7LS0 - chains A and C; structure by X-ray diffraction, 3.05 A resolution.

== Chain A (and C) ==
Name: ALK tyrosine kinase receptor fused with ALK and LTK ligand 2
From: Homo sapiens
Notes: EC 2.7.10.1; fragment: Glycine-rich domain residues 678-1030 fused with ALK and LTK ligand 2 residues 85-152; chain C of this document is another copy of the same molecule, construct and numbering; everything in this record applies to it too
UniProt: chimeric construct of Q9UM73, Q6UX46: residues 678-1030 from Q9UM73 (ALK_HUMAN) positions 678-1030 (same numbers); residues 1046-1113 from Q6UX46 positions 85-152 (UniProt number = residue number - 961)
Chain sequence (451 residues; row label = number of the first residue in the row):
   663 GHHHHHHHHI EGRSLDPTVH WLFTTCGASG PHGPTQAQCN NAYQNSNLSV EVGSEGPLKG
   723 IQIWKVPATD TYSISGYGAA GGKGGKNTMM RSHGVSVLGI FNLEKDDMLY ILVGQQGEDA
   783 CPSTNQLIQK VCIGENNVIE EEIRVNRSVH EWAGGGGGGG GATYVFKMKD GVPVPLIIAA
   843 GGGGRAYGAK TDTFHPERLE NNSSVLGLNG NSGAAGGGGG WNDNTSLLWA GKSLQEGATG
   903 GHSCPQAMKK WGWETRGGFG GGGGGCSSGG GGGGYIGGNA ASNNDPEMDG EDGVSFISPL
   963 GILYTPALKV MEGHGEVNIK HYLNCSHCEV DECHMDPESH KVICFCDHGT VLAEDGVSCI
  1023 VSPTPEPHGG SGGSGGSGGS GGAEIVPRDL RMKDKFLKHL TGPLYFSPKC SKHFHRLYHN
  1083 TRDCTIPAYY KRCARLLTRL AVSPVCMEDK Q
Not modelled in the structure: 663-680, 986-1052, 1109-1113 (chain C: 663-679, 987-1053, 1109-1113)
Construct notes: expression tag (663-677); linker (1031-1045)
Disulfides: Cys-688/Cys-701, Cys-783/Cys-794, Cys-906/Cys-928, Cys-1072/Cys-1108, Cys-1086/Cys-1095
Curated features (UniProtKB/Swiss-Prot):
  - region: Cys-987 to Pro-1025 (EGF-like)
  - glycosylation (N-linked (GlcNAc...) asparagine): Asn-709, Asn-808, Asn-863, Asn-864, Asn-886, Asn-986
What the authors report for this chain:
  - conformationally variable residues: Cys-783 to Glu-797
  - mutagenesis - E859R, E974L/E978Y: abolished binding to ALKAL
  - mutagenesis - E978R: abolished signaling in response to ALKAL2-AD
  - mutagenesis - E974L/E978Y: abolished signaling in response to ALKAL
  - mutagenesis - I795R/G796E/E797Q: abolished signaling

== How chain A and chain C interact ==
Pairs across the interface (28; chain A residue first):
  Leu-684(A) / Gln-788(C)
  Cys-688(A) / Thr-786(C)
  Gly-689(A) / Thr-786(C)
  Ala-704(A) / Thr-786(C)
  Ala-704(A) / Asn-787(C)
  Ala-704(A) / Gln-788(C)  hydrogen bond (backbone-backbone)
  Tyr-705(A) / Gln-788(C)
  Gln-706(A) / Lys-912(C)
  Gln-706(A) / Trp-913(C)  hydrogen bond (side chain-backbone)
  Asn-707(A) / Lys-912(C)  hydrogen bond (side chain-backbone)
  Asn-707(A) / Trp-913(C)
  Thr-786(A) / Gly-689(C)
  Thr-786(A) / Ala-704(C)
  Asn-787(A) / Asn-703(C)  hydrogen bond (side chain-backbone)
  Asn-787(A) / Ala-704(C)
  Asn-787(A) / Gln-706(C)
  Gln-788(A) / Leu-684(C)  hydrogen bond (side chain-backbone)
  Gln-788(A) / Thr-686(C)
  Gln-788(A) / Ala-704(C)  hydrogen bond (backbone-backbone)
  Gln-788(A) / Tyr-705(C)
  Leu-789(A) / Asn-707(C)
  Ile-795(A) / Ile-1088(C)  hydrophobic
  Ile-795(A) / Ala-1090(C)
  Ile-795(A) / Tyr-1091(C)
  Glu-797(A) / His-682(C)  salt bridge
  Lys-912(A) / Asn-707(C)
  Trp-913(A) / Gln-706(C)  hydrogen bond (backbone-side chain)
  Ile-1088(A) / Glu-797(C)
Other interface residues (no listed pair), chain A (19 interface residues in all): Thr-686, Asn-703, Tyr-1091
Other interface residues (no listed pair), chain C (23 interface residues in all): Ser-708, Leu-710, Leu-789, Ile-795, Arg-1084

== In short ==
19 residues of chain A and 23 residues of chain C are in contact, with 7 hydrogen bonds and 1 salt bridge.
Among the polar pairs are Glu-797(A)/His-682(C), Gln-706(A)/Trp-913(C) and Asn-707(A)/Lys-912(C). The paper
reports that E859R and E974L/E978Y of chain A abolish binding to ALKAL; conformational variability at
Cys-783(A); 4 substitutions were tested in all.
Both chains are ALK tyrosine kinase receptor fused with ALK and LTK ligand 2 (Homo sapiens). Entry 7LS0
(Structure of the Human ALK GRD bound to AUG) was determined by X-ray diffraction together with 7LIR, 7LRZ and
7MK7 from the same study.
